PDB entry 4AV8 | X-ray diffraction, 3.35 A resolution | chain A

# Chain A
Molecule: SVP1-like protein 2
From: Kluyveromyces lactis
UniProtKB: Q6CN23 (HSV2_KLULA); residues 1-339 here = UniProt positions 1-339
Chain sequence (339 residues; each row starts with the number of its first residue):
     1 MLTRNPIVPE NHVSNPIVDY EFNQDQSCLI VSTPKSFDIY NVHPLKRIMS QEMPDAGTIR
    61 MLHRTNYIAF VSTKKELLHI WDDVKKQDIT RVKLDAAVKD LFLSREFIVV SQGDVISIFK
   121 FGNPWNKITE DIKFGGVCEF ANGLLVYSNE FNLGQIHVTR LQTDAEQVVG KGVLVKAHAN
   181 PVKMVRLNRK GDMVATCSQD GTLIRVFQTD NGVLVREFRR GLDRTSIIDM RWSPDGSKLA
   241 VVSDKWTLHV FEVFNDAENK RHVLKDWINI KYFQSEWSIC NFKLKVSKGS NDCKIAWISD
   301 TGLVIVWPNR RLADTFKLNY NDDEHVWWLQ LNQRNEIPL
Not modelled in the structure: 1-13, 339
From the paper describing this entry:
  - conformationally variable residues (side-chain flip): W277 (from molecular simulation)

# Overview
From the paper: conformational variability at W277.
Chain A is SVP1-like protein 2 (Kluyveromyces lactis); the structure, Kluyveromyces lactis Hsv2 complete loop
6CD, was determined by X-ray diffraction together with 4AV9 from the same study.
